Entry 3PRI (X-ray diffraction, 3.50 A resolution); this record covers chain A.

# Chain A
Protein: Serine/threonine-protein kinase B-raf
Organism: Homo sapiens
Notes: EC 2.7.11.1; fragment: Kinase domain
UniProt: P15056 (BRAF_HUMAN); residue numbers follow UniProt; this construct covers 432-726
Chain sequence (307 residues; each row starts with the number of its first residue):
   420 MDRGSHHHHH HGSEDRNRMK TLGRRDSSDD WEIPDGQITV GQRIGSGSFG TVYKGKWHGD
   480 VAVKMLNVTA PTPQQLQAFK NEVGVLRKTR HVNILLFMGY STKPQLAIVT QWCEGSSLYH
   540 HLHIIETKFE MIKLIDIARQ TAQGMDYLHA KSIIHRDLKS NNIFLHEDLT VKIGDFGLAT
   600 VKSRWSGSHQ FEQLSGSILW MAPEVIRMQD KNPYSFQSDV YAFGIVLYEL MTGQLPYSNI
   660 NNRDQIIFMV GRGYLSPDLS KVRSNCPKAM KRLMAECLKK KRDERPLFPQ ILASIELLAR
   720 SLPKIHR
Disordered / not traced: 420-447, 601-612, 724-726
Sequence notes: expression tag (420-431)
UniProt features mapped onto this chain:
  - active site: Asp576 (Proton acceptor)
  - binding site (ATP): Ile463 to Val471, Lys483
  - site: Met438, Lys439 (Breakpoint for translocation to form KIAA1549-BRAF fusion protein)
  - modified residue: Ser446 (Phosphoserine), Ser447 (Phosphoserine), Arg671 (Omega-N-methylarginine)
  - cross-link: Lys578 (Glycyl lysine isopeptide (Lys-Gly) (interchain with G-Cter in ubiquitin))
  - natural variant: Arg462 (R462I: In CRC), Ile463 (I463S: In CRC), Gly464 (G464E: In CRC; G464V: In a colorectal cancer cell line), Gly466 (G466A: In melanoma; G466E: In melanoma; G466V: In LNCR), Ser467 (S467A: In CFC1), Phe468 (F468S: In CFC1), Gly469 (G469A: In NHL; G469E: In CFC1 and colon cancer; G469R: In NHL; G469V: In a colorectal adenocarcinoma sample), Leu485 (L485F: In CFC1), Lys499 (K499E: In CFC1; K499N: In CFC1), Glu501 (E501G: In CFC1; E501K: In CFC1), Leu525 (L525P: In CFC1), Trp531 (W531C: In NS7), 12 further natural variant entries in UniProt
  - mutagenesis: Lys483 (K483S: Reduces kinase activity with MAP2K1), Arg509 (R509H: Loss of MAP2K1-mediated-BRAF-KSR1 dimerization), Lys578 (K578R: Blocks EGF-induced ubiquitination and ERK activation), Ile666 (I666R: No effect on MAP2K1-mediated-BRAF-KSR1 dimerization, however loss of BRAF-mediated phosphorylation of MAP2K1), Arg671 (R671K: Increased kinase activity and stability in response to EGF treatment)

# Overview
Curated annotation (UniProt) lists active-site residue Asp576, 10 ATP-binding residues and 5 mutagenesis
sites.
Chain A is Serine/threonine-protein kinase B-raf (Homo sapiens); the structure, Crystal Structure of Human
B-Raf Kinase in Complex with a Non-Oxime Furopyridine Inhibitor, was determined by X-ray diffraction,
deposited together with 3PPJ, 3PPK and 3PRF.
